Entry 3HG5 (X-ray diffraction, 2.30 A resolution); this record covers chains A and B.

== Chain A (and B) ==
Molecule: Alpha-galactosidase A
Source organism: Homo sapiens
Notes: EC 3.2.1.22; chain B of this document is another copy of the same molecule, construct and numbering; everything in this record applies to it too
Reference sequence: P06280 (AGAL_HUMAN); residue numbers follow UniProt; this construct covers 32-429
Sequence (398 residues; row label = number of the first residue in the row):
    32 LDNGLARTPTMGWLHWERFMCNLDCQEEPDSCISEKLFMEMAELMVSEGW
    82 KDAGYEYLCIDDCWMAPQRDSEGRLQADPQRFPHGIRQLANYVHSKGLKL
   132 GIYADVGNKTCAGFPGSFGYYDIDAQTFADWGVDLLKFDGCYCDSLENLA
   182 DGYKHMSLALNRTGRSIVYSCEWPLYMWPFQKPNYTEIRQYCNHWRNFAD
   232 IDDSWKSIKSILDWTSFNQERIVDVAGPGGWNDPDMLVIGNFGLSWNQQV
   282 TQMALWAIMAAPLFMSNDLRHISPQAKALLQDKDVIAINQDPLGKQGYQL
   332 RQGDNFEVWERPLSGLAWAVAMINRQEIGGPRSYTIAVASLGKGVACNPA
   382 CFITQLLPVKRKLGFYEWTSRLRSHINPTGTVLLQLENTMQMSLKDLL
Unresolved in the structure: 422-429 (chain B: 423-429)
Disulfides: Cys-52/Cys-94, Cys-56/Cys-63, Cys-142/Cys-172, Cys-202/Cys-223, Cys-378/Cys-382
Covalently attached groups: N-acetylglucosamine (NAG) linked to Asn-139, Asn-192, Asn-215
Residues lining bound ligands: alpha-D-galactopyranose (GLA): Trp-47, Asp-92, Asp-93, Tyr-134, Cys-142, Ala-143, Lys-168, Asp-170, Glu-203, Leu-206, Tyr-207, Arg-227, Asp-231, Met-267
Curated features (UniProtKB/Swiss-Prot):
  - active site: Asp-170 (Nucleophile), Asp-231 (Proton donor)
  - binding site (substrate): Glu-203 to Tyr-207
  - glycosylation (N-linked (GlcNAc...) asparagine): Asn-139, Asn-192, Asn-215
  - natural variant: Leu-32 (L32P: In FD), Asp-33 (D33G: In FD; uncertain significance), Asn-34 (N34S: In FD), Gly-35 (G35E: In FD; uncertain significance; G35R: In FD), Leu-36 (L36W: In FD), Pro-40 (P40L: In FD; P40S: In FD), Met-42 (M42L: In FD; M42T: In FD; M42V: In FD), Gly-43 (G43R: In FD), Leu-45 to His-46 (sequence variant, change not given here; In FD), Leu-45 (L45P: In FD), His-46 (H46P: In FD; H46R: In FD; H46Y: In FD), Trp-47 (W47G: In FD; W47R: In FD), 140 further natural variant entries in UniProt

== How chain A and chain B interact ==
Contacting residue pairs (48; chain A residue first):
  Glu-48(A) with Ile-359(B); Gly-360(B), hydrogen bond (backbone-backbone)
  Arg-49(A) with Gly-360(B); Gly-361(B), hydrogen bond (backbone-backbone)
  Met-51(A) with Ile-359(B), hydrophobic; Gly-360(B)
  Asp-233(A) with Glu-358(B); Ile-359(B)
  Asp-234(A) with Glu-358(B), hydrogen bond (backbone-backbone)
  Ser-235(A) with Glu-358(B)
  Phe-273(A) with Ser-276(B), hydrogen bond (backbone-side chain); Asn-278(B); Gly-360(B); Gly-361(B); Pro-362(B); Asn-408(B); Pro-409(B); Thr-410(B)
  Gly-274(A) with Ser-276(B); Gln-279(B), hydrogen bond (backbone-side chain)
  Leu-275(A) with Ser-276(B)
  Ser-276(A) with Phe-273(B), hydrogen bond (side chain-backbone); Gly-274(B); Leu-275(B); Ser-276(B)
  Asn-278(A) with Phe-273(B)
  Gln-279(A) with Gly-274(B), hydrogen bond (side chain-backbone)
  Gln-357(A) with Met-51(B)
  Glu-358(A) with Asp-233(B); Asp-234(B), hydrogen bond (backbone-backbone); Ser-235(B)
  Ile-359(A) with Glu-48(B); Met-51(B), hydrophobic; Ile-232(B); Asp-233(B)
  Gly-360(A) with Glu-48(B), hydrogen bond (backbone-backbone); Arg-49(B); Met-51(B); Phe-273(B)
  Gly-361(A) with Arg-49(B), hydrogen bond (backbone-backbone); Phe-273(B)
  Pro-362(A) with Arg-49(B); Phe-273(B)
  Ser-364(A) with Glu-59(B)
  His-406(A) with Glu-59(B), salt bridge
  Asn-408(A) with Phe-273(B)
  Pro-409(A) with Phe-273(B)
  Thr-410(A) with Phe-273(B)
Other interface residues (no listed pair), chain A (25 interface residues in all): Glu-59, Ile-232
Other interface residues (no listed pair), chain B (24 interface residues in all): Ser-364, His-406

== Summary ==
Chain A and chain B form an interface of 25 and 24 residues respectively, with 10 hydrogen bonds and 1 salt
bridge. Polar contacts include His-406(A)/Glu-59(B), Phe-273(A)/Ser-276(B) and Gly-274(A)/Gln-279(B). Ligands
of chain A: alpha-D-galactopyranose. N-acetylglucosamine is covalently linked to Asn-139(A), Asn-192(A) and
Asn-215(A).
Both chains are Alpha-galactosidase A (Homo sapiens). Entry 3HG5 (Human alpha-galactosidase catalytic
mechanism 4. Product bound) was determined by X-ray diffraction together with 3HG2, 3HG3 and 3HG4 from the
same study.
